Entry 2ODW (X-ray diffraction, 3.30 A resolution); this record covers chain A.

[Chain A]
Name: Protein recA
Source organism: Mycobacterium smegmatis
Notes: EC 3.4.99.37
Reference sequence: Q59560 (RECA_MYCSM); residues 1-349 here = UniProt positions 1-349
Sequence (349 residues; row label = number of the first residue in the row):
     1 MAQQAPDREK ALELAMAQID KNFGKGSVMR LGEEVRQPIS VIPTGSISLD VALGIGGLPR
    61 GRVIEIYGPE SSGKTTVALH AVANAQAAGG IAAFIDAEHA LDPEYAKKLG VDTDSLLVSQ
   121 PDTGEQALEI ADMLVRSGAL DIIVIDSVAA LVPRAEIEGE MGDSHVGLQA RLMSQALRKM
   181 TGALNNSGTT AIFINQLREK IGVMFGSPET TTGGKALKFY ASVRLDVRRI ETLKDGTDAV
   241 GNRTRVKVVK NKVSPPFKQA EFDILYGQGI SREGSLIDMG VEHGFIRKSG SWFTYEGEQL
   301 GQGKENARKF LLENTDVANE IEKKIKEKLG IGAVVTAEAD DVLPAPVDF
Not modelled in the structure: 1-5, 160-165, 200-211, 332-349
Residues lining bound ligands: ATP-gamma-S (AGS; phosphothiophosphoric acid-adenylate ester): Pro69, Glu70, Ser71, Ser72, Gly73, Lys74, Thr75, Thr76, Asp102, Tyr105, Gln196, Arg229, Asn242, Ile264, Tyr266, Gly267

[Overview]
Ligands of chain A: ATP-gamma-S.
Chain A is Protein recA (Mycobacterium smegmatis); the structure, MSrecA-ATP-GAMA-S complex, was determined by
X-ray diffraction (same publication as 2ODN, 2OE2, 2OEP, 2OES and 2OFO).
